PDB entry 8WNW | electron microscopy, 3.50 A resolution | chain Q

Chain Q:
Protein: PsaQ
From: Rhodomonas salina
Chain sequence (234 residues; row label = number of the first residue in the row):
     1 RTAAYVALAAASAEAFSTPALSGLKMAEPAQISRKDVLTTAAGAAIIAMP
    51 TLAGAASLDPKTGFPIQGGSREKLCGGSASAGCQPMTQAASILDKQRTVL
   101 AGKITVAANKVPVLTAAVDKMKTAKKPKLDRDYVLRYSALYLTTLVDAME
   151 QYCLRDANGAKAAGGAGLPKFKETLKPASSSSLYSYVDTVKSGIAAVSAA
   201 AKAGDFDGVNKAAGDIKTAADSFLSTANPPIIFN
Disordered / not traced: 1-55, 67-72
Metal / ion sites: chlorophyll a Mg near Asn234 (its only coordinating residue here)
Small-molecule neighbours:
  - chlorophyll a (CLA), molecule 1: Phe64, Pro65, Pro85, Ile92, Lys95, Gln96, Thr98, Val99, Ile232, Asn234
  - chlorophyll a (CLA), molecule 2: Ile92, Gln96, Val99, Leu100, Lys103, Arg155, Ala163, Leu168, Pro169
From the paper describing this entry:
  - binding site for chlorophyll a: Asn234

In short:
Chain Q binds chlorophyll a. From the paper: a binding site for chlorophyll a at Asn234.
Chain Q is PsaQ (Rhodomonas salina); the structure, the structure of PsaQ, was determined by electron
microscopy.
